PDB entry 7BL1 | electron microscopy, 9.80 A resolution (very low resolution: no residue pairs are listed; an interface is given only as per-side residue counts) | chains CCC and EEE of the 6 polymer chains in the assembly

== Chain CCC ==
Name: Phosphoinositide 3-kinase regulatory subunit 4
Source organism: Homo sapiens
Notes: EC 2.7.11.1
UniProtKB: Q99570 (PI3R4_HUMAN); residue numbers follow UniProt; this construct covers 1-1358
Amino-acid sequence (1371 residues; each row starts with the number of its first residue):
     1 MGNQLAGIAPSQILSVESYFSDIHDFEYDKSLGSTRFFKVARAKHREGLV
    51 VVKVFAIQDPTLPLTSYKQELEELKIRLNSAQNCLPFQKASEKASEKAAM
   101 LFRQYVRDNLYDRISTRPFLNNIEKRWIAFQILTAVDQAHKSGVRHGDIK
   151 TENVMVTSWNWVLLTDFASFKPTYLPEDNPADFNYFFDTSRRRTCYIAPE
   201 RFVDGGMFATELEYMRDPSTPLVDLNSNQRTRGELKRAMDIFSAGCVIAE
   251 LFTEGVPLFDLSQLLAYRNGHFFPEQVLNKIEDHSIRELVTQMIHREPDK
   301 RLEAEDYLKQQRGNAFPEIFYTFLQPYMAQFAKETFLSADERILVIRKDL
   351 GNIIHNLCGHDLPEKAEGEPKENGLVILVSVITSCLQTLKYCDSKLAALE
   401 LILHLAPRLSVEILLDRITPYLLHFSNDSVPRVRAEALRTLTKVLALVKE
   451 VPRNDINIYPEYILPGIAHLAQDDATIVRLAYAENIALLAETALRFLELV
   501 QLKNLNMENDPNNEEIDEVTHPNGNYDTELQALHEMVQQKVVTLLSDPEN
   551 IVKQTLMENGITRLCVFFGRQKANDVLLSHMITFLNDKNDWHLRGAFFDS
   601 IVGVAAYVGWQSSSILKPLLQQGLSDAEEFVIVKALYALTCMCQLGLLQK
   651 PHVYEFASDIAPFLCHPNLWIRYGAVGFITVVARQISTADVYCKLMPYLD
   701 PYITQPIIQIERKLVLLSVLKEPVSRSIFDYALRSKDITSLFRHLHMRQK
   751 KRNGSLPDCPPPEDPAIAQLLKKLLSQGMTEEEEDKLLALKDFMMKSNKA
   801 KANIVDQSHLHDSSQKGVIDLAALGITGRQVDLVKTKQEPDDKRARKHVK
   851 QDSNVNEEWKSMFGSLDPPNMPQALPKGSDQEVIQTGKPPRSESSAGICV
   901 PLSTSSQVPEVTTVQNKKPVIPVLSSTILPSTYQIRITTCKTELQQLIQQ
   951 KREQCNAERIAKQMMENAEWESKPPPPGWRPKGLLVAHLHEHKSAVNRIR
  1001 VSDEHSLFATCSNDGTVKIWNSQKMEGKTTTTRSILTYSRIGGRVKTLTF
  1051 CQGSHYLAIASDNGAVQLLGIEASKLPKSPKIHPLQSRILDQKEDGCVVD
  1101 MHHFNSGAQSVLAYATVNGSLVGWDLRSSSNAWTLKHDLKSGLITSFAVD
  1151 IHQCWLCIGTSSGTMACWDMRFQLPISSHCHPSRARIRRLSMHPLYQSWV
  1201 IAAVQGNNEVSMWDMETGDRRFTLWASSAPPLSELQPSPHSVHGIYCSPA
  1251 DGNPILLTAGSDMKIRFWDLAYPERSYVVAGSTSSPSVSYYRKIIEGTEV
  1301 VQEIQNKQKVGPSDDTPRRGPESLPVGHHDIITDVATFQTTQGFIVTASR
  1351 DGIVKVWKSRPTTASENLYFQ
Unresolved in the structure: 1-11, 510-520, 702-706, 817-958, 1359-1371
Differences from the reference sequence: expression tag (1359-1371)

== Chain EEE ==
Name: Beclin-1
Source organism: Homo sapiens
UniProtKB: Q14457 (BECN1_HUMAN); numbering as in UniProt (aligned over 1-450)
Amino-acid sequence (450 residues; each row starts with the number of its first residue):
     1 MEGSKTSNNSTMQVSFVCQRCSQPLKLDTSFKILDRVTIQELTAPLLTTA
    51 QAKPGETQEEETNSGEEPFIETPRQDGVSRRFIPPARMMSTESANSFTLI
   101 GEASDGGTMENLSRRLKVTGDLFDIMSGQTDVDHPLCEECTDTLLDQLDT
   151 QLNVTENECQNYKRCLEILEQMNEDDSEQLQMELKELALEEERLIQELED
   201 VEKNRKIVAENLEKVQAEAERLDQEEAQYQREYSEFKRQQLELDDELKSV
   251 ENQMRYAQTQLDKLKKTNVFNATFHIWHSGQFGTINNFRLGRLPSVPVEW
   301 NEINAAWGQTVLLLHALANKMGLKFQRYRLVPYGNHSYLESLTDKSKELP
   351 LYCSGGLRFFWDNKFDHAMVAFLDCVQQFKEEVEKGETRFCLPYRMDVEK
   401 GKIEDTGGSGGSYSIKTQFNSEEQWTKALKFMLTNLKWGLAWVSSQFYNK
Unresolved in the structure: 1-112, 450

== Interface between chain CCC and chain EEE ==
At this resolution (10 A) residue pairs are not listed: 4 residues of chain CCC and 5 of chain EEE lie at the interface.

== In short ==
4 residues of chain CCC and 5 residues of chain EEE are in contact.
Here chain CCC is Phosphoinositide 3-kinase regulatory subunit 4 and chain EEE is Beclin-1, both from Homo
sapiens. Entry 7BL1 (human complex II-BATS bound to membrane-attached Rab5a-GTP) was determined by electron
microscopy.
